Entry 9B6R (electron microscopy, 3.19 A resolution); this record covers chains A and F of the 8 polymer chains in the assembly.

[Chain A (and F)]
Molecule: Capsid protein VP1
Organism: Adeno-associated virus
Notes: chain F of this document is another copy of the same molecule, construct and numbering; everything in this record applies to it too
UniProtKB: Q6JC22 (Q6JC22_9VIRU); numbering as in UniProt (aligned over 203-736)
Chain sequence (534 residues; numbered 203 to 736; the number before each row is that of its first residue):
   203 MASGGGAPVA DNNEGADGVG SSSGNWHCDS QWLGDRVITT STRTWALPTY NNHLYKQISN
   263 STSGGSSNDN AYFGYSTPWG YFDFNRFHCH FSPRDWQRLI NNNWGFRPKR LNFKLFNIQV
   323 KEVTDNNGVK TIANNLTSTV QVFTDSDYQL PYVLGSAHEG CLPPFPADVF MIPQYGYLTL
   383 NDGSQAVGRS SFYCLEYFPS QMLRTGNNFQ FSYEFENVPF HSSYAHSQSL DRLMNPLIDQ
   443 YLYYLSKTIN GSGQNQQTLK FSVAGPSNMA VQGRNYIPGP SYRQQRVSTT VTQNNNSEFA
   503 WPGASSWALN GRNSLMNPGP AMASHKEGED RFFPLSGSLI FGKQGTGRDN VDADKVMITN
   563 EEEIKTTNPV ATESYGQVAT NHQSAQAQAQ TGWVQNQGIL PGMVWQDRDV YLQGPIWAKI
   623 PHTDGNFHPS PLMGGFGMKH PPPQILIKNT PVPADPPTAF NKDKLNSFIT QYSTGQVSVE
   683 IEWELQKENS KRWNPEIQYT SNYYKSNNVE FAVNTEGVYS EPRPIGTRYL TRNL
Unresolved in the structure: 203-242, 293-319, 427-477, 680-736 (chain F: 203-221, 338-339, 399-410, 655-669)
Reported in the primary citation:
  - mutagenesis - Q588R: abolished binding to Fab1-1

[Chain A / chain F interface]
Residue-residue contacts (102):
  Leu256(A) with Glu718(F)
  Tyr257(A) with Phe367(F), hydrophobic; Ala369(F), hydrophobic; Val715(F); Gly719(F)
  Lys258(A) with Thr717(F); Gly719(F)
  Gln259(A) with Asn709(F), hydrogen bond (side chain-backbone); Asn710(F); Val715(F); Asn716(F); Thr717(F)
  Phe275(A) with Asn709(F); Val711(F), hydrophobic
  Tyr277(A) with Val711(F); Ala714(F); Val715(F), hydrophobic
  Glu324(A) with Ile334(F)
  Asn328(A) with Val331(F)
  Asn337(A) with Lys323(F); Asn336(F), hydrogen bond
  Leu338(A) with Asn336(F)
  Thr339(A) with Gln321(F), hydrogen bond (backbone-side chain); Lys323(F); Asn336(F)
  Ser340(A) with Gln321(F)
  Gln343(A) with Trp228(F)
  Asp384(A) with Lys707(F)
  Gln387(A) with Lys707(F), hydrogen bond; Ser708(F); Asn709(F), hydrogen bond
  Ala388(A) with Tyr706(F); Lys707(F); Ser708(F), hydrogen bond (backbone-backbone); Val711(F), hydrophobic
  Val389(A) with Tyr705(F); Tyr706(F)
  Gly390(A) with Asn704(F); Tyr705(F); Tyr706(F), hydrogen bond (backbone-backbone)
  Arg391(A) with Tyr705(F)
  Phe394(A) with Phe367(F), hydrophobic; Phe713(F); Ala714(F), hydrophobic
  Cys396(A) with Phe367(F), hydrophobic
  Glu398(A) with Trp228(F), hydrogen bond (backbone-side chain); Cys230(F); Pro368(F); Ala369(F)
  Tyr399(A) with Cys230(F); Asp231(F); Ser232(F), hydrogen bond; Ser294(F); Asp297(F), hydrogen bond
  Phe400(A) with Trp228(F); Cys230(F)
  Pro401(A) with Trp228(F); Cys230(F)
  Ser402(A) with Asn227(F); Trp228(F), hydrogen bond (backbone-backbone)
  Gln403(A) with Asn227(F)
  Met404(A) with Ser224(F), hydrogen bond (backbone-side chain); Gly226(F); Asn227(F); Asn319(F), hydrogen bond; Gln678(F)
  Arg406(A) with Gly222(F); Ser223(F); Ser224(F); Ile320(F), hydrogen bond (side chain-backbone)
  Thr407(A) with Gly222(F)
  Gly408(A) with Gly222(F), hydrogen bond (backbone-backbone)
  Asn409(A) with Ser223(F), hydrogen bond; Ser224(F), hydrogen bond (side chain-backbone)
  Thr652(A) with Gln678(F)
  Val654(A) with Gln321(F); Lys323(F)
  Pro655(A) with Ala248(F), hydrophobic; Tyr674(F), hydrogen bond (backbone-side chain); Thr676(F)
  Ala656(A) with Tyr674(F)
  Asp657(A) with Lys332(F), salt bridge; Tyr674(F)
  Pro658(A) with Pro250(F), hydrophobic; Tyr674(F)
  Pro659(A) with Pro250(F); Met373(F)
  Thr660(A) with Tyr252(F)
  Ala661(A) with Met373(F)
  Phe662(A) with Gly362(F); Met373(F), hydrophobic; Ile374(F); Pro375(F), hydrophobic
  Asn663(A) with Met373(F)
  Lys664(A) with Glu361(F)
  Lys666(A) with Asp370(F), salt bridge; Val371(F); Gly719(F), hydrogen bond (side chain-backbone)
  Leu667(A) with Ala248(F), hydrophobic; Val371(F), hydrogen bond (backbone-backbone)
  Phe670(A) with Val371(F), hydrophobic
  Ile671(A) with Ile334(F), hydrophobic
Other interface residues (no listed pair), chain A (52 interface residues in all): His255, Thr341, Ser392, Pro653
Other interface residues (no listed pair), chain F (58 interface residues in all): Thr246, Trp247, Leu249, Thr251, Phe318, Val325, Phe372, Val720

[Summary]
52 residues of chain A face 58 of chain F across their interface, with 20 hydrogen bonds and 2 salt bridges.
Polar pairs include Asp657(A)-Lys332(F), Lys666(A)-Asp370(F) and Gln259(A)-Asn709(F). From the paper: Q588R of
chain A abolishes binding to Fab1-1.
Chain A and chain F are both Capsid protein VP1 (Adeno-associated virus); the structure, Fab1-5 in complex
with the capsid of Adeno-associated virus type 9, was determined by electron microscopy, deposited together
with 9B6N, 9B6O, 9B6Q, 9B6S, 9B6T, 9B7K and 9 further entries.
